6PTJ - chains 3 and 7 of the 14 polymer chains in the assembly; structure by electron microscopy, 3.80 A resolution.

Chain 3:
Molecule: DNA replication licensing factor MCM3
Source organism: Saccharomyces cerevisiae
Notes: EC 3.6.4.12
Reference sequence: P24279 (MCM3_YEAST); numbering as in UniProt (aligned over 1-971)
Chain sequence (971 residues; numbered 1 to 971; the number before each row is that of its first residue):
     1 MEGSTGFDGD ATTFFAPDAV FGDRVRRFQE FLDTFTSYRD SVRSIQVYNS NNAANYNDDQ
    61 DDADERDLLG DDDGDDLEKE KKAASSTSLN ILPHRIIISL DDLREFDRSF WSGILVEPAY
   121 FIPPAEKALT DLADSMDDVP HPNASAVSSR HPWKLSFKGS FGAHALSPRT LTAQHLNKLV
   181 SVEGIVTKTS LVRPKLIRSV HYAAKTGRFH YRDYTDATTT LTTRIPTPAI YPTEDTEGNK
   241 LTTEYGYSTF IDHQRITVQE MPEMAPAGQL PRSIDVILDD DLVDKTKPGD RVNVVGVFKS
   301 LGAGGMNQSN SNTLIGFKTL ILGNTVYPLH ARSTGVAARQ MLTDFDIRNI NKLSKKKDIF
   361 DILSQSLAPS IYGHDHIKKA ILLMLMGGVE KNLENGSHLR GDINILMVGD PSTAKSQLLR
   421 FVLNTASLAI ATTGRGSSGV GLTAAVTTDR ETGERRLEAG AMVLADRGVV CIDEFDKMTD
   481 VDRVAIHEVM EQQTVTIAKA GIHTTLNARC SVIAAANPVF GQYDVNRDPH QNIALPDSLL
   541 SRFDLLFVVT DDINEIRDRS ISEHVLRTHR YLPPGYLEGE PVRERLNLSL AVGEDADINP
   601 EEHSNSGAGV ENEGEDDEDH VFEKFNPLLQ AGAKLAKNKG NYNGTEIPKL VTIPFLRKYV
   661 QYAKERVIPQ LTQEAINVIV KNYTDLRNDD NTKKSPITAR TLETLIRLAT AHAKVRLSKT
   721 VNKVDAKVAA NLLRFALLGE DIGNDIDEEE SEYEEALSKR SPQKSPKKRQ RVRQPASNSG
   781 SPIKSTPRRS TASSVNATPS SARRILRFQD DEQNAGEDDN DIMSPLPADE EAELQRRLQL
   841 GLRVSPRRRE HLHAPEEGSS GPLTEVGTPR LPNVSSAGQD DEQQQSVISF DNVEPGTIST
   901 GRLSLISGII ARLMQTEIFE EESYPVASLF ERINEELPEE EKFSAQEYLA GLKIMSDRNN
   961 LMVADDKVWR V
Not modelled in the structure: 1-16, 58-90, 142-150, 311-313, 332-971

Chain 7:
Molecule: DNA replication licensing factor MCM7
Source organism: Saccharomyces cerevisiae
Notes: EC 3.6.4.12
Reference sequence: P38132 (MCM7_YEAST); residues 1-845 here = UniProt positions 1-845
Chain sequence (845 residues; numbered 1 to 845; the number before each row is that of its first residue):
     1 MSAALPSIQL PVDYNNLFNE ITDFLVTFKQ DTLSSDATRN ENEDENLDAE NIEQHLLEKG
    61 PKYMAMLQKV ANRELNSVII DLDDILQYQN EKFLQGTQAD DLVSAIQQNA NHFTELFCRA
   121 IDNNMPLPTK EIDYKDDVLD VILNQRRLRN ERMLSDRTNE IRSENLMDTT MDPPSSMNDA
   181 LREVVEDETE LFPPNLTRRY FLYFKPLSQN CARRYRKKAI SSKPLSVRQI KGDFLGQLIT
   241 VRGIITRVSD VKPAVEVIAY TCDQCGYEVF QEVNSRTFTP LSECTSEECS QNQTKGQLFM
   301 STRASKFSAF QECKIQELSQ QVPVGHIPRS LNIHVNGTLV RSLSPGDIVD VTGIFLPAPY
   361 TGFKALKAGL LTETYLEAQF VRQHKKKFAS FSLTSDVEER VMELITSGDV YNRLAKSIAP
   421 EIYGNLDVKK ALLLLLVGGV DKRVGDGMKI RGDINVCLMG DPGVAKSQLL KAICKISPRG
   481 VYTTGKGSSG VGLTAAVMKD PVTDEMILEG GALVLADNGI CCIDEFDKMD ESDRTAIHEV
   541 MEQQTISISK AGINTTLNAR TSILAAANPL YGRYNPRLSP LDNINLPAAL LSRFDILFLM
   601 LDIPSRDDDE KLAEHVTYVH MHNKQPDLDF TPVEPSKMRE YIAYAKTKRP VMSEAVNDYV
   661 VQAYIRLRQD SKREMDSKFS FGQATPRTLL GIIRLSQALA KLRLADMVDI DDVEEALRLV
   721 RVSKESLYQE TNKSKEDESP TTKIFTIIKK MLQETGKNTL SYENIVKTVR LRGFTMLQLS
   781 NCIQEYSYLN VWHLINEGNT LKFVDDGTMD TDQEDSLVST PKLAPQTTAS ANVSAQDSDI
   841 DLQDA
Not modelled in the structure: 32-58, 159-188, 217-219, 387-845
Disulfide bonds: Cys265-Cys289

Chain 3 / chain 7 interface:
Residue-residue contacts (42; chain 3 residue first):
  Asn55(3) - Arg216(7)
  Tyr56(3) - Arg216(7)
  Tyr56(3) - Lys223(7)
  Asn57(3) - Arg216(7)  hydrogen bond (backbone-backbone)
  Leu191(3) - Arg329(7)
  Arg193(3) - Leu366(7)
  Pro194(3) - Leu235(7)  hydrophobic
  Pro194(3) - Gly369(7)
  Pro194(3) - Thr372(7)
  Tyr202(3) - Tyr14(7)
  Tyr202(3) - His112(7)
  Arg208(3) - Ser7(7)
  Phe209(3) - Ser7(7)
  Phe209(3) - Ile8(7)
  Phe209(3) - Leu10(7)  hydrophobic
  His210(3) - Met1(7)
  His210(3) - Leu5(7)  hydrogen bond (side chain-backbone)
  His210(3) - Pro6(7)  hydrogen bond (side chain-backbone)
  Tyr211(3) - Leu5(7)
  Tyr211(3) - Pro6(7)  hydrogen bond (backbone-backbone)
  Tyr211(3) - Ile8(7)  hydrophobic
  Tyr214(3) - Ala368(7)  hydrogen bond (side chain-backbone)
  Ile230(3) - Tyr360(7)  hydrophobic
  Asp235(3) - Met1(7)
  Thr236(3) - Met1(7)
  Glu244(3) - Asn109(7)  hydrogen bond
  Glu244(3) - His112(7)  salt bridge
  Tyr245(3) - Pro357(7)
  Gly246(3) - Gln108(7)
  Gly246(3) - Leu235(7)  hydrogen bond (backbone-backbone)
  Gly246(3) - Gly236(7)
  Tyr247(3) - Val12(7)
  Tyr247(3) - Asn109(7)
  Phe250(3) - Gly232(7)
  Phe250(3) - Asp233(7)
  Phe250(3) - Leu235(7)  hydrophobic
  Asp252(3) - Lys231(7)  salt bridge
  Asp252(3) - Gly232(7)  hydrogen bond (side chain-backbone)
  Asp284(3) - Arg329(7)  salt bridge
  Thr286(3) - His326(7)
  Lys287(3) - Val324(7)
  Lys287(3) - His326(7)
Other interface residues (no listed pair), chain 3 (31 interface residues in all): Ala54, Lys195, Arg212, Asp216, Lys240, Val283, Pro288
Other interface residues (no listed pair), chain 7 (32 interface residues in all): Arg228, Glu272, Gly325, Leu356, Leu370

In short:
31 residues of chain 3 and 32 residues of chain 7 are in contact; the contacts include 8 hydrogen bonds and 3
salt bridges. Polar pairs include Glu244(3)-His112(7), Asp252(3)-Lys231(7) and Asp284(3)-Arg329(7).
Here chain 3 is DNA replication licensing factor MCM3 and chain 7 is DNA replication licensing factor MCM7,
both from Saccharomyces cerevisiae. Entry 6PTJ (Structure of Ctf4 trimer in complex with one CMG helicase) was
determined by electron microscopy (same publication as 6PTN and 6PTO).
